PDB entry 2AQ3 | X-ray diffraction, 2.30 A resolution | chains A and C of the 8 polymer chains in the assembly

[Chain A (and C)]
Protein: T-cell receptor beta chain V
Organism: Mus musculus
Notes: engineered mutation(s): G17E, L81S; chain C of this document is another copy of the same molecule, construct and numbering; everything in this record applies to it too
UniProtKB: P04213 (TVB5_MOUSE); aligned to UniProt positions 9-118 over residues 1-117 (the alignment contains insertions or deletions, so no single offset holds)
Chain sequence (112 residues; numbered -1 to 117; 7 numbers in that range are skipped by the numbering (no residue carries them; nothing is unmodelled there); the number before each row is that of its first residue; numbers below 1 keep their minus sign (Ile-1 is residue -1)):
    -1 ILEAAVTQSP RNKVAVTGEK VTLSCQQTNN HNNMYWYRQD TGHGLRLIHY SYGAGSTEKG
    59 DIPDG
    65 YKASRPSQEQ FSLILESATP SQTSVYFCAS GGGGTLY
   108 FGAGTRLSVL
Not modelled in the structure: -1 to 1
Cystine bridges: Cys23-Cys92
What the authors report for this chain:
  - contacts within the chain: Ser54-Glu56, Lys66-Glu80 (hydrogen bond)
  - mutagenesis - S54N (-12.1 kcal/mol), Q72H (-0.5 kcal/mol): increased binding to Enterotoxin type C-3 (citing earlier work)
  - mutagenesis - E80V: unchanged binding to Enterotoxin type C-3 (citing earlier work)

[Chain A / chain C interface]
Contacting residue pairs - 11 pairs, chain A then chain C:
  Thr39(A) - Asp38(C)
  Thr39(A) - Thr39(C)  hydrogen bond (backbone-side chain)
  Gly40(A) - Thr39(C)  hydrogen bond (backbone-backbone)
  Gly40(A) - Gly40(C)
  Pro84(A) - Arg113(C)
  Arg113(A) - Pro84(C)
  Arg113(A) - Val116(C)  hydrogen bond (side chain-backbone)
  Arg113(A) - Leu117(C)  hydrogen bond (side chain-backbone)
  Ser115(A) - Leu117(C)
  Leu117(A) - Val12(C)  hydrophobic
  Leu117(A) - Leu117(C)  hydrophobic
Interface residues without a listed pair, chain A (9 interface residues in all): His41, Thr87, Val116
Interface residues without a listed pair, chain C (9 interface residues in all): Thr87

[Summary]
The chain A/chain C interface involves 9 residues from each chain; the contacts include 4 hydrogen bonds.
Polar contacts include Thr39(A)-Thr39(C), Arg113(A)-Val116(C) and Arg113(A)-Leu117(C). The paper reports that
S54N and Q72H of chain A increase binding to Enterotoxin type C-3; contacts within the chain involving
Ser54(A), Glu56(A) and Lys66(A) among others.
Chain A and chain C are both T-cell receptor beta chain V (Mus musculus); the structure, Crystal structure of
T-cell receptor V beta domain variant complexed with superantigen SEC3, was determined by X-ray diffraction,
deposited together with 2AQ1.
